Entry 5YTM (X-ray diffraction, 1.50 A resolution); this record covers chain A.

[Chain A]
Protein: Copper-containing nitrite reductase
Organism: Geobacillus thermodenitrificans
Notes: EC 1.7.2.1
UniProt: A0A1W6VP04 (A0A1W6VP04_GEOTD); residues 2-323 here correspond to UniProt positions 31-352 (UniProt number = residue number + 29)
Amino-acid sequence (323 residues; numbered 1 to 323; the number before each row is that of its first residue):
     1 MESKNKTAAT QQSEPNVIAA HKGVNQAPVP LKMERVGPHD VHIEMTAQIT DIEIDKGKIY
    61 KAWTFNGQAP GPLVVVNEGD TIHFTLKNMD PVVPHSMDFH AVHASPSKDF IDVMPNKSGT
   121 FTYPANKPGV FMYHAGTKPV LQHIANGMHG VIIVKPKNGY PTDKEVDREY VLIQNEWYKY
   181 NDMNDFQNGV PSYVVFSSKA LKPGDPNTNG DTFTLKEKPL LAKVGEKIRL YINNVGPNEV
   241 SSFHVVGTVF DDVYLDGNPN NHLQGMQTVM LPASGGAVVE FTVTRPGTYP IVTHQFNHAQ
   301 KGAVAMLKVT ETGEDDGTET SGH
Unresolved in the structure: 1-17, 316-323
Sequence notes: expression tag (1); engineered mutation Ala135 (Cys164 in A0A1W6VP04)
Bound ions: Cu ion site 1: His42, Glu53, His83; Cu ion site 2: His95, His143, Met148; Cu ion site 3: His100, His134, His294; Cu ion site 4 near Asp167 (its only coordinating residue here)

[Overview]
The Cu ion site 1 is built by His42, Glu53 and His83. The Cu ion site 2 is built by His95, His143 and Met148.
Chain A is Copper-containing nitrite reductase (Geobacillus thermodenitrificans); the structure, C135A mutant
of copper-containing nitrite reductase from Geobacillus thermodenitrificans, was determined by X-ray
diffraction together with 5YTL and 5YTN from the same study.
